Entry 4K62 (X-ray diffraction, 2.50 A resolution); this record covers chains A and B.

[Chain A]
Molecule: Hemagglutinin
Source organism: Influenza A virus
Reference sequence: A8HWY8 (A8HWY8_9INFA); residues 5-324 here correspond to UniProt positions 17-336 (UniProt number = residue number + 12)
Chain sequence (321 residues; each row starts with the number of its first residue):
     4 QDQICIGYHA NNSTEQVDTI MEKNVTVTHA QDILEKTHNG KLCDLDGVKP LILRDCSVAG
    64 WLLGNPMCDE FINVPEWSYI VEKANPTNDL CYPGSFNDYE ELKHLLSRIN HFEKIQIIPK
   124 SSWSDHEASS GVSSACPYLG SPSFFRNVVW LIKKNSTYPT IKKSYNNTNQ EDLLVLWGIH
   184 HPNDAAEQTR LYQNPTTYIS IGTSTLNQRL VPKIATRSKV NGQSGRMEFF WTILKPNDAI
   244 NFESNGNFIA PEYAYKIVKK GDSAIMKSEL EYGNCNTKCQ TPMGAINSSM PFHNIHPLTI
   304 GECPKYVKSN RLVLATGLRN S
Disulfides: C46-C278, C59-C71, C94-C139, C282-C306
Covalent attachments: N-acetylglucosamine (NAG) linked to N169
Differences from the reference sequence: expression tag (4)

[Chain B]
Molecule: Hemagglutinin
Source organism: Influenza A virus
Reference sequence: A8HWY8 (A8HWY8_9INFA); residues 335-498 here correspond to UniProt positions 347-510 (UniProt number = residue number + 12)
Chain sequence (164 residues; row label = number of the first residue in the row):
   335 GLFGAIAGFI EGGWQGMVDG WYGYHHSNEQ GSGYAADKES TQKAIDGVTN KVNSIIDKMN
   395 TQFEAVGREF NNLERRIENL NKKMEDGFLD VWTYNAELLV LMENERTLDF HDSNVKNLYD
   455 KVRLQLRDNA KELGNGCFEF YHKCDNECME SIRNGTYNYP QYSE
Disulfides: C478-C482

[How chain A and chain B interact]
Inter-chain disulfides: C8(A)-C471(B)
Pairs across the interface (106; chain A residue first):
  Q4(A) with E473(B); F474(B), hydrogen bond (side chain-backbone)
  D5(A) with S361(B); N362(B); E363(B); E473(B); F474(B), hydrogen bond (backbone-backbone); K477(B), salt bridge; C478(B), hydrogen bond (side chain-backbone)
  Q6(A) with H360(B); S361(B), hydrogen bond (backbone-backbone); F472(B); F474(B); M483(B)
  I7(A) with H359(B); L460(B), hydrophobic; G470(B); C471(B); F472(B), hydrogen bond (backbone-backbone); F474(B), hydrophobic; M483(B), hydrophobic; I486(B), hydrophobic
  C8(A) with W348(B); G357(B); Y358(B); H359(B), hydrogen bond (backbone-backbone); G470(B); C471(B), disulfide
  I9(A) with I344(B); W348(B); G357(B); L452(B), hydrophobic; Y453(B), hydrophobic; V456(B), hydrophobic; G470(B), hydrogen bond (backbone-backbone); F472(B), hydrophobic
  G10(A) with W348(B); M351(B); Y356(B); G357(B), hydrogen bond (backbone-backbone)
  Y11(A) with I340(B), hydrophobic; A341(B), hydrogen bond (side chain-backbone); I344(B), hydrophobic; E345(B); G346(B); G347(B); W348(B), hydrogen bond (backbone-backbone); M351(B); W355(B); V449(B), hydrophobic
  H12(A) with W348(B); M351(B), hydrogen bond (side chain-backbone); G354(B); W355(B), hydrogen bond (backbone-backbone)
  A13(A) with G347(B); W348(B), hydrogen bond (backbone-backbone); Q349(B)
  N14(A) with Q349(B)
  N15(A) with Q349(B)
  V20(A) with N438(B)
  D21(A) with L435(B); N438(B), hydrogen bond (backbone-side chain)
  T22(A) with L435(B); E439(B); L442(B)
  I23(A) with E439(B)
  M24(A) with E439(B)
  T31(A) with W355(B)
  H32(A) with W355(B)
  Q34(A) with V386(B)
  E103(A) with E403(B); F404(B); N405(B)
  K106(A) with E403(B), salt bridge
  F295(A) with M393(B), hydrophobic; Q396(B); A430(B), hydrophobic
  K308(A) with M393(B); N394(B); Q396(B); E398(B), salt bridge
  Y309(A) with Q396(B), hydrogen bond (backbone-side chain); L423(B), hydrophobic
  V310(A) with Q396(B); T427(B)
  K311(A) with D420(B), salt bridge; L423(B); D424(B), salt bridge; T427(B), hydrogen bond (backbone-side chain)
  S312(A) with E431(B), hydrogen bond
  L315(A) with V434(B), hydrophobic
  V316(A) with V434(B); N438(B), hydrogen bond (backbone-side chain)
  L317(A) with I389(B), hydrophobic; V434(B), hydrophobic; N438(B)
  A318(A) with N438(B), hydrogen bond (backbone-side chain); T441(B)
  T319(A) with V382(B); T441(B); H445(B), hydrogen bond (backbone-side chain)
  G320(A) with W355(B); L442(B); H445(B), hydrogen bond (backbone-side chain)
  L321(A) with I340(B), hydrophobic; H445(B)
Other interface residues (no listed pair), chain A (46 interface residues in all): K26, V28, V30, I36, E85, I268, K270, P294, P300, L301, R322
Other interface residues (no listed pair), chain B (65 interface residues in all): V352, I390, A399, G401, E408, W426, L432, Y475, H476

[Summary]
46 residues of chain A face 65 of chain B across their interface; the contacts include 1 disulfide bond, 21
hydrogen bonds and 5 salt bridges. Among the polar pairs are D5(A)-K477(B), K106(A)-E403(B) and
K308(A)-E398(B). N-acetylglucosamine is covalently linked to N169(A).
Here chain A is Hemagglutinin and chain B is Hemagglutinin, both from Influenza A virus. Entry 4K62 (Structure
of an avian influenza H5 hemagglutinin from the influenza virus A/Indonesia/5/2005) was determined by X-ray
diffraction together with 4K63, 4K64, 4K65, 4K66 and 4K67 from the same study.
